PDB entry 6ZIX | X-ray diffraction, 3.40 A resolution | chains B and F of the 4 polymer chains in the assembly

Chain B:
Molecule: Transcriptional regulatory protein RcsB
Source organism: Salmonella enterica subsp. enterica serovar Typhimurium
UniProtKB: P58663 (RCSB_SALTY); residue numbers follow UniProt; this construct covers 1-216
Sequence (216 residues; row label = number of the first residue in the row):
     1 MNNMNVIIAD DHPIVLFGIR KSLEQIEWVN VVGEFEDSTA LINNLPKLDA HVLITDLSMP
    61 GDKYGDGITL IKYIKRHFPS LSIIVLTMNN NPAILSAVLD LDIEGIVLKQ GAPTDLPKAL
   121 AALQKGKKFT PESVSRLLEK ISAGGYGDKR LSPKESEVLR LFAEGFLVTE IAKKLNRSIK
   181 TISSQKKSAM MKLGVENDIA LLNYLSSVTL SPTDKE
Not modelled in the structure: 1, 144-146, 210-216
Bound ions: Mg2+: Asp11, Asp56, Ser58
Ligand contacts: beryllium trifluoride (BEF): Asp10, His12, Val15, Asp56, Leu86, Thr87, Met88, Lys109
Curated features (UniProtKB/Swiss-Prot):
  - DNA-binding region: Val168 to Lys187 (H-T-H motif)
  - modified residue: Asp56 (4-aspartylphosphate)
Reported in the primary citation:
  - binding site for beryllium trifluoride: Asp56, Thr87
  - post-translational modification sites: Asp56 (citing earlier work)
  - mutagenesis - L108A: abolished catalytic activity
  - mutagenesis - L108F: decreased catalytic activity
  - mutagenesis - L108A: abolished binding to P1flhDC promoter sequence of 23 bp
  - mutagenesis - L108F: decreased binding to P1flhDC promoter sequence of 23 bp
  - mutagenesis - L108A, L108F: abolished signaling
  - mutagenesis - D56A: decreased signaling
  - binding site for P1flhDC promoter sequence of 23 bp: Lys154, Glu155, Thr169, Ile179, Lys180, Thr181, Ser183, Ser184
  - mutagenesis - M88A: decreased expression

Chain F:
Molecule: P1flhDC promoter sequence of 23 bp
Source organism: Salmonella enterica subsp. enterica serovar Typhimurium
Sequence (23 nucleotides; numbered 17 to 39; the number before each row is that of its first residue):
    17 CGCCTAAGAT TTTTCCTAAT TCG
Not modelled in the structure: 39

Interface between chain B and chain F:
Residue-residue contacts (9; chain B residue first):
  Leu167(B) with DT29(F), phosphate contact
  Val168(B) with DT29(F), phosphate contact; DT30(F), phosphate contact
  Thr169(B) with DT29(F), hydrogen bond to the phosphate
  Ile179(B) with DT29(F), base contact; DT30(F), base contact
  Lys180(B) with DT30(F), base contact
  Ser183(B) with DT29(F), sugar contact; DT30(F), hydrogen bond to the phosphate
Also at the interface, not in a pair above, chain B (7 interface residues in all): Asp198
Also at the interface, not in a pair above, chain F (4 interface residues in all): DT28, DC31

In short:
The interface between chain B and chain F involves 7 residues on one side and 4 on the other, with 2 hydrogen
bonds. Polar contacts include Thr169(B)-DT29(F) and Ser183(B)-DT30(F). From the paper: a binding site for
P1flhDC promoter sequence of 23 bp at Lys154(B), Glu155(B) and Thr169(B) among others; L108A and L108F of
chain B abolish signaling; 4 substitutions were tested in all.
Here chain B is Transcriptional regulatory protein RcsB and chain F is P1flhDC promoter sequence of 23 bp,
both from Salmonella enterica subsp. enterica serovar Typhimurium. Entry 6ZIX (Structure of RcsB from
Salmonella enterica serovar Typhimurium bound to promoter P1flhDC in the presence of ...) was determined by
X-ray diffraction (same publication as 6ZII, 6ZIL and 6ZJ2).
